4V1Y - chains A and C of the 6 polymer chains in the assembly; structure by X-ray diffraction, 2.80 A resolution.

# Chain A (and C)
Protein: Atrazine chlorohydrolase
Organism: Pseudomonas SP. adp
Notes: EC 3.8.1.8; chain C of this document is another copy of the same molecule, construct and numbering; everything in this record applies to it too
UniProt: P72156 (ATZA_PSESD); residue numbers follow UniProt; this construct covers 1-474
Chain sequence (494 residues; numbered -19 to 474; the number before each row is that of its first residue; numbers below 1 keep their minus sign (Met-19 is residue -19)):
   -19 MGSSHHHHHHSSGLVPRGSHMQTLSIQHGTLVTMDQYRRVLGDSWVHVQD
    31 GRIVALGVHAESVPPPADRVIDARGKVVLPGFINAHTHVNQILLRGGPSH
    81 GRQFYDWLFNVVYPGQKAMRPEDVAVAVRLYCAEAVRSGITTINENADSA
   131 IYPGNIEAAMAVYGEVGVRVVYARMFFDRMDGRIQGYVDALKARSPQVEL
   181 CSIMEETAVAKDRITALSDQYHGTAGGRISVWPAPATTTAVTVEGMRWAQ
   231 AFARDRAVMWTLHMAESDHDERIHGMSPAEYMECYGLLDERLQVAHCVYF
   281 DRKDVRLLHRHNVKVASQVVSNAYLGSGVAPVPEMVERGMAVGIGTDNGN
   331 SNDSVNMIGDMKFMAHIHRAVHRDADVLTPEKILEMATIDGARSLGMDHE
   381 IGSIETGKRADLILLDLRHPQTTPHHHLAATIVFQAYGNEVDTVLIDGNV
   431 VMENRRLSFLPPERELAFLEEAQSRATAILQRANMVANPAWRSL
Not modelled in the structure: -19 to 1
Construct notes: expression tag (-19 to 0)
Metal / ion sites: Fe ion: His66, His276, Asp327
Reported in the primary citation:
  - Fe ion coordination: His66, His68, His243, His276, Asp327
  - catalytic residues: Glu246, Asp327 (proposed by the authors, not directly observed)
  - specificity-determining residues: Phe84, Asn328, Ser331 (citing earlier work)

# Chain A / chain C interface
Residue-residue contacts (19; chain A residue first):
  Arg252(A) - His249(C)  hydrogen bond
  His254(A) - Gly166(C)
  His254(A) - Tyr167(C)
  Gly255(A) - Tyr167(C)
  Gly255(A) - His249(C)  hydrogen bond (backbone-side chain)
  Met256(A) - Tyr167(C)  hydrophobic
  Met256(A) - Ala170(C)  hydrophobic
  Met256(A) - Leu171(C)  hydrophobic
  Tyr261(A) - Ala170(C)  hydrophobic
  Glu263(A) - Arg174(C)  salt bridge
  Cys264(A) - Ala170(C)
  Cys264(A) - Ala173(C)
  Cys264(A) - Arg174(C)  hydrogen bond (backbone-backbone)
  Tyr265(A) - Asp169(C)
  Tyr265(A) - Ala170(C)
  Tyr265(A) - Ala173(C)  hydrophobic
  His289(A) - Leu474(C)
  Arg290(A) - Arg472(C)
  Arg290(A) - Leu474(C)  hydrogen bond (side chain-backbone)
Other interface residues (no listed pair), chain A (12 interface residues in all): Lys283, Arg286
Other interface residues (no listed pair), chain C (11 interface residues in all): Gln83

# In short
12 residues of chain A face 11 of chain C across their interface, with 4 hydrogen bonds and 1 salt bridge.
Polar pairs include Glu263(A)-Arg174(C), Arg252(A)-His249(C) and Gly255(A)-His249(C). The Fe ion site is built
by His66(A), His276(A) and Asp327(A). From the paper: catalytic residues Glu246(A) and Asp327(A); Fe ion
coordination by His66(A), His68(A) and His243(A) among others.
Both chains are Atrazine chlorohydrolase (Pseudomonas SP. adp). Entry 4V1Y (The structure of the hexameric
atrazine chlorohydrolase, AtzA) was determined by X-ray diffraction together with 4V1X from the same study.
